PDB entry 8HMF | electron microscopy, 4.60 A resolution (low resolution: residue-level contacts below are approximate; hydrogen-bond / salt-bridge calls are withheld) | chains D and E of the 3 polymer chains in the assembly

== Chain D ==
Name: Intraflagellar transporter
Source organism: Tetrahymena thermophila
Reference sequence: I7LVZ7 (I7LVZ7_TETTS); residues 1-1407 here = UniProt positions 1-1407
Chain sequence (1407 residues; each row starts with the number of its first residue):
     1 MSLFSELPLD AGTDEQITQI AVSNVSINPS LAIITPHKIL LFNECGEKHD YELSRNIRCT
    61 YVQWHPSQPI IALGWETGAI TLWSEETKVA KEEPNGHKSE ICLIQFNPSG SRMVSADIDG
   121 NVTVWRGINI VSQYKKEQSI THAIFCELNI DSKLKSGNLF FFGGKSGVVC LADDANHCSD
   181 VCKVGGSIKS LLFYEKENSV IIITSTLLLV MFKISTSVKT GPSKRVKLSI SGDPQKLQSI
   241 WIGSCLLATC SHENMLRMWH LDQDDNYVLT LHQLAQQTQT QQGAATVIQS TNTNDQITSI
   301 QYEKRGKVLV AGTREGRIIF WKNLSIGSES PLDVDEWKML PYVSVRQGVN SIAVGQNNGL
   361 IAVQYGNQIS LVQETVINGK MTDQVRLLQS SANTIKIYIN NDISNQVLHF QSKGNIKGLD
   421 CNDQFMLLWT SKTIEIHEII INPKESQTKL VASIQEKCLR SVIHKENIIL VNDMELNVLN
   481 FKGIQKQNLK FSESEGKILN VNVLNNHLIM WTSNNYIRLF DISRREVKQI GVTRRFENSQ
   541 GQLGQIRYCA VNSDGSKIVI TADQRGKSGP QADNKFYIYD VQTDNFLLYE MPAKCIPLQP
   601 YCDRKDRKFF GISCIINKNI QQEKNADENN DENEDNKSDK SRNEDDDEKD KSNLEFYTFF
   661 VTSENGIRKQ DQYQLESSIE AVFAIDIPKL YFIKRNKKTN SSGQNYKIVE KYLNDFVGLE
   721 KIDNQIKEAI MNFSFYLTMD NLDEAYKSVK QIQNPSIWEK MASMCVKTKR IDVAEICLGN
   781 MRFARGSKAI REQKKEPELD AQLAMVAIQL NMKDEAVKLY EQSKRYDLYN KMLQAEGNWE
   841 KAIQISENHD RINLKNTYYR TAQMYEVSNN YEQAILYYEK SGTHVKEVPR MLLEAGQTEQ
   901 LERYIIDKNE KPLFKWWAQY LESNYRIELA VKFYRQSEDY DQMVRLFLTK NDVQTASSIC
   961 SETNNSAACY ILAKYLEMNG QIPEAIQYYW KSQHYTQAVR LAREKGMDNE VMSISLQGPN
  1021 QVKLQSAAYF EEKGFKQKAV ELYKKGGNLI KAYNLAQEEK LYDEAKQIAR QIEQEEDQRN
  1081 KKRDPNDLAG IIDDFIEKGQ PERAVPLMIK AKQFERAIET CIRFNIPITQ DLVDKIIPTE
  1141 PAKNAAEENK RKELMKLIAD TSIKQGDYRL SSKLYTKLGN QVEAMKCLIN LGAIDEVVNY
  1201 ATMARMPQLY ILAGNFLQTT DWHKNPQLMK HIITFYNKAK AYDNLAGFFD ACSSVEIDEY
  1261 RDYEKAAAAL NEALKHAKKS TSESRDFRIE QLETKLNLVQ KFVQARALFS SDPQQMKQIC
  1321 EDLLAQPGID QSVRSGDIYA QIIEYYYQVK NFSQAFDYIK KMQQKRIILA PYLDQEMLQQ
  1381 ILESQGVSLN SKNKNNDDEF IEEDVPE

== Chain E ==
Name: WD40 repeat protein
Source organism: Tetrahymena thermophila
Reference sequence: Q22BP2 (Q22BP2_TETTS); numbering as in UniProt (aligned over 1-1387)
Chain sequence (1387 residues; each row starts with the number of its first residue):
     1 MASSKKVFEF KDDLNGSGKV LFSWSQDCSY IAVCGQSKVV YVLDKRGRKL KETVLKSKNK
    61 VIGLEWDKDQ EFLAILQENS TCFLLWNVFQ NSFEQQDLEE KSKGSFIKWS KTHPVLVIGT
   121 EKGILYFYNK KTQKKIPTMG KHSKKITTGD WNDEGLLITG SEEKVLTVSS HNSDSKGESI
   181 TVQHEPSNLQ WARQKTDDRD SSQRTITAIL SNKSILMYDL NTKKQPLELV YEPKYGKIVD
   241 YQLFGDGYIV TGFTEGYVAH VSSHLYELRD EIQSKRIFQS SLDALCTNDI IYKLAVAGEN
   301 QIHIYNLGTW EEVKSQRIEL PKAAGNVTKM QWANNGQLLV VATANGHLYG YLTSIPFLTS
   361 TYGSIVSVLS SFTEVSIVDT SRINQIQNVS SINLETEPGF LSLGLYHLAA GINNNVWYYL
   421 WLDQKRNGII KGGEMIQKRD YLGSVKDIRL NEFWAAVLTD GKCILHTIQP NNNVKDQKFP
   481 QIETDKAISG IGLTNDFLIM LDSSGKIRYY HLEDQQFVVE YKPADCQLVK IYPNFSGTRV
   541 VCFDNKGSAY LFEPAQEQFY PLEHFPQRAE KVLWDQKDPN LFAVLQNDTL ITFIINKNNI
   601 NGTLIQPVKE LLAIEDIKNP GPPVQTILDR GVKPLTLSNG LLKCFTPSGS INGQNLTSHS
   661 YLGSYKGRDD TDQGHYRFFL QNLQLHKYNN CLIAAQFLHN AVLYKELGRK ALEFVDLDVA
   721 LKSYQLAGSL SMVMTIQSFQ HINEKNIIYG NIAMILGQYD LAQELFLKSS QPILALEMRS
   781 DIQDYLTALN LAKSIAPQEE PFICRRLAFQ IENQGNNQEA RKLYERAVLN KDDRPSDRSK
   841 IDNHNQLCFA GISRTSIKLG DIQRGVTIAK ELIDNNIVIE IAVVCENMKQ YLEAAELYQK
   901 SGMLEKAASL YIESKDFKKA APLISMIKSP NLLKQYAKAK ESEGAYNEAE QTYEQAESWE
   961 DVVRLNLDKL DNLRKAIAVL RTKCDTSTVC LMVANVCEKQ GNYGELVEFL LKAGKKEEAF
  1021 QKAQQYNVMD AYSDNMKDFT LEERLRIAQY YENQGIWVKA AKHFEQAKNP TKSLKLYLKA
  1081 GDQYIDDMID LVCRNKQQES LQQTLLDYLL EGEKPKDPIY LLKLYDKLGN IQSLVKIAIT
  1141 IASDEHDQGN YKIAHERLFE TYQKVKEHNV AIPFDLEQKL MIIHSYILAR KYLAYKEEDK
  1201 EIELAAWLLN RVCKNISQFP THAVNILTSA VIAAMKSKNR PLAYKWSVEL VRPEYRSHIN
  1261 EKYKTRIENI ARKPLKEEPV ENKTECPFCK EYVGEFQLVC ESCQNVIPFC IASGTHVIAD
  1321 QLCFCPSCRF PANINYFIKY AESEEGRCPM CSVQINLNEV KVENPEQAAS ILKQLRATRQ
  1381 SSEQKKK
Unresolved in the structure: 1196-1387

== Interface between chain D and chain E ==
Pairs across the interface - 36 pairs, chain D then chain E:
  Arg126(D) - Lys1068(E)
  Ser539(D) - Glu957(E)
  Gln540(D) - Glu957(E)
  Asn741(D) - Asn887(E)
  Asp743(D) - Glu812(E)
  Asp743(D) - Lys858(E)
  Glu744(D) - Met888(E)
  Tyr746(D) - Phe809(E)
  Tyr746(D) - Asn813(E)
  Lys750(D) - Asn813(E)
  Lys750(D) - Gln814(E)
  Ile776(D) - Phe809(E)
  Gly779(D) - Gln783(E)
  Asn780(D) - Gln783(E)
  Arg782(D) - Tyr759(E)
  Arg782(D) - Ile782(E)
  Arg782(D) - Gln783(E)
  Arg782(D) - Asp784(E)
  Ala784(D) - Met754(E)
  Ala784(D) - Asp781(E)
  Arg785(D) - Met732(E)
  Arg785(D) - Ile755(E)
  Ser787(D) - Asp781(E)
  Lys788(D) - Met754(E)
  Lys788(D) - Glu777(E)
  Arg791(D) - Glu777(E)
  Gln809(D) - Ser731(E)
  Met832(D) - Leu730(E)
  Ala835(D) - Gln725(E)
  Ala835(D) - Leu730(E)
  Ala835(D) - Val733(E)
  Glu836(D) - Gln725(E)
  Glu836(D) - Leu730(E)
  Gly837(D) - Gln725(E)
  Met864(D) - Lys722(E)
  Arg1205(D) - Met926(E)
Also at the interface, not in a pair above, chain D (29 interface residues in all): Arg112, Val131, Met805, Trp839, Val867
Also at the interface, not in a pair above, chain E (30 interface residues in all): Met734, Leu774, Val884, Ile927, Glu960, Glu1042

== Summary ==
Chain D and chain E form an interface of 29 and 30 residues respectively.
Chain D is Intraflagellar transporter and chain E is WD40 repeat protein, both from Tetrahymena thermophila;
the structure, head module state 2 of Tetrahymena IFT-A, was determined by electron microscopy (same
publication as 8HMC, 8HMD and 8HME).
